Entry 6IGA (X-ray diffraction, 2.78 A resolution); this record covers chains A and C of the 4 polymer chains in the assembly.

# Chain A (and C)
Protein: Argininosuccinate lyase
Source organism: Mycobacterium tuberculosis (strain ATCC 25618 / H37Rv)
Notes: EC 4.3.2.1; chain C of this document is another copy of the same molecule, construct and numbering; everything in this record applies to it too
UniProtKB: P9WPY7 (ARLY_MYCTU); residues 1-470 here = UniProt positions 1-470
Sequence (470 residues; row label = number of the first residue in the row):
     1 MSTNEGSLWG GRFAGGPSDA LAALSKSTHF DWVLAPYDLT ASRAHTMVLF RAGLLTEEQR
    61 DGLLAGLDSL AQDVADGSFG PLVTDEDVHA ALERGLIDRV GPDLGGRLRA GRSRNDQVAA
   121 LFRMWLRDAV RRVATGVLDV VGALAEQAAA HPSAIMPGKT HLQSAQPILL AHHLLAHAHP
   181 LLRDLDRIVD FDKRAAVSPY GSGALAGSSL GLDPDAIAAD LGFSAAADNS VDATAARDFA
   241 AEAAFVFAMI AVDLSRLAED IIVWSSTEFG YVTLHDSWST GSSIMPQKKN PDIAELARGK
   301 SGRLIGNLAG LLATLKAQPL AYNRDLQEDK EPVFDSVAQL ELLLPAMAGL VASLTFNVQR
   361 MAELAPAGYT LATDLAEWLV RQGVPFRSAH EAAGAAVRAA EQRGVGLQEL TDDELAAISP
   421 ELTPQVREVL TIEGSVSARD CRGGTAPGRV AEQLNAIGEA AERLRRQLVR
Disordered / not traced: 1-15

# Interface between chain A and chain C
Contacting residue pairs - 182 pairs, chain A then chain C:
  L54(A) - V380(C)
  L54(A) - R381(C)
  L54(A) - G383(C)
  R109(A) - F386(C)
  A110(A) - V380(C)  hydrophobic
  N115(A) - T160(C)
  G158(A) - L205(C)
  K159(A) - L205(C)
  K159(A) - L320(C)
  K159(A) - A321(C)  hydrogen bond (backbone-backbone)
  T160(A) - Y322(C)
  H161(A) - Y322(C)  hydrogen bond (backbone-backbone)
  H161(A) - N323(C)  hydrogen bond (backbone-side chain)
  H161(A) - R324(C)
  L162(A) - N323(C)
  Q166(A) - A204(C)
  Q166(A) - L205(C)
  Q166(A) - A206(C)
  I168(A) - A206(C)  hydrophobic
  H172(A) - N229(C)  hydrogen bond (backbone-side chain)
  H172(A) - S230(C)  hydrogen bond
  H172(A) - V231(C)
  H173(A) - L320(C)
  L175(A) - N229(C)
  A176(A) - N229(C)
  A176(A) - V231(C)  hydrophobic
  A176(A) - D232(C)
  A176(A) - L320(C)  hydrophobic
  H177(A) - L320(C)
  H179(A) - D228(C)
  H179(A) - N229(C)
  H179(A) - D232(C)
  P180(A) - D232(C)
  R183(A) - R194(C)
  R183(A) - D232(C)  salt bridge
  R183(A) - A236(C)
  R183(A) - D238(C)  salt bridge
  D186(A) - R194(C)  salt bridge
  R187(A) - R194(C)
  R187(A) - D238(C)  salt bridge
  R187(A) - F239(C)
  R187(A) - E242(C)  salt bridge
  D190(A) - D190(C)
  D190(A) - R194(C)  salt bridge
  R194(A) - R183(C)
  R194(A) - D186(C)  salt bridge
  R194(A) - R187(C)
  R194(A) - D190(C)  salt bridge
  L205(A) - G158(C)
  L205(A) - K159(C)
  L205(A) - A165(C)  hydrophobic
  A206(A) - I168(C)  hydrophobic
  A206(A) - R439(C)
  A206(A) - G444(C)
  A206(A) - T445(C)  hydrogen bond (backbone-backbone)
  G207(A) - R439(C)  hydrogen bond (backbone-side chain)
  S208(A) - R439(C)
  S208(A) - C441(C)  hydrogen bond (backbone-side chain)
  S209(A) - E377(C)
  S209(A) - R381(C)  hydrogen bond
  S209(A) - R439(C)
  L210(A) - R381(C)
  G211(A) - C441(C)
  L212(A) - C441(C)
  P214(A) - R442(C)
  D215(A) - R442(C)  salt bridge
  A226(A) - R442(C)
  A227(A) - R442(C)
  D228(A) - H179(C)
  D228(A) - R442(C)  salt bridge
  D228(A) - G443(C)
  D228(A) - Q453(C)
  N229(A) - H172(C)  hydrogen bond (side chain-backbone)
  N229(A) - L175(C)
  N229(A) - A176(C)
  N229(A) - H179(C)
  N229(A) - G443(C)
  N229(A) - Q453(C)
  S230(A) - H172(C)  hydrogen bond
  S230(A) - G443(C)  hydrogen bond (backbone-backbone)
  V231(A) - H172(C)
  V231(A) - A176(C)  hydrophobic
  D232(A) - A176(C)
  D232(A) - H179(C)
  D232(A) - P180(C)
  D232(A) - R183(C)  salt bridge
  A235(A) - R256(C)  hydrogen bond (backbone-side chain)
  A236(A) - R183(C)
  A236(A) - R256(C)
  D238(A) - R183(C)  salt bridge
  D238(A) - R187(C)  salt bridge
  D238(A) - M249(C)
  A241(A) - F245(C)
  A241(A) - M249(C)  hydrophobic
  E242(A) - R187(C)  salt bridge
  E242(A) - F245(C)
  F245(A) - A241(C)
  F245(A) - E242(C)
  F245(A) - F245(C)  hydrophobic
  M249(A) - D238(C)
  M249(A) - A241(C)  hydrophobic
  M249(A) - L312(C)  hydrophobic
  V252(A) - L312(C)
  V252(A) - L315(C)
  S255(A) - K316(C)
  S255(A) - A317(C)  hydrogen bond (side chain-backbone)
  R256(A) - A235(C)
  R256(A) - A236(C)
  R256(A) - L315(C)
  R256(A) - Q318(C)
  R256(A) - L320(C)
  E259(A) - A317(C)
  E259(A) - P319(C)
  D260(A) - P319(C)
  D260(A) - L320(C)  hydrogen bond (side chain-backbone)
  R298(A) - K316(C)
  R298(A) - A317(C)
  S301(A) - K316(C)
  I305(A) - A309(C)
  I305(A) - L312(C)
  I305(A) - A313(C)
  L308(A) - L308(C)  hydrophobic
  L308(A) - L312(C)  hydrophobic
  A309(A) - I305(C)
  A309(A) - A309(C)  hydrophobic
  L312(A) - A248(C)  hydrophobic
  L312(A) - M249(C)  hydrophobic
  L312(A) - V252(C)
  L312(A) - I305(C)
  L312(A) - L308(C)  hydrophobic
  A313(A) - I305(C)
  L315(A) - V252(C)
  K316(A) - S255(C)
  K316(A) - R298(C)
  K316(A) - S301(C)
  A317(A) - S255(C)  hydrogen bond (backbone-side chain)
  A317(A) - E259(C)
  A317(A) - R298(C)
  Q318(A) - R256(C)
  P319(A) - E259(C)
  P319(A) - D260(C)
  L320(A) - K159(C)
  L320(A) - H173(C)
  L320(A) - A176(C)  hydrophobic
  L320(A) - H177(C)
  L320(A) - R256(C)
  L320(A) - D260(C)  hydrogen bond (backbone-side chain)
  A321(A) - K159(C)  hydrogen bond (backbone-backbone)
  Y322(A) - T160(C)
  Y322(A) - H161(C)  hydrogen bond (backbone-backbone)
  N323(A) - H161(C)
  N323(A) - L162(C)
  E377(A) - S209(C)
  V380(A) - L54(C)
  V380(A) - A110(C)  hydrophobic
  R381(A) - S209(C)  hydrogen bond (side chain-backbone)
  R381(A) - L210(C)
  R381(A) - G211(C)
  P385(A) - R107(C)
  F386(A) - G106(C)
  F386(A) - R109(C)
  F386(A) - A110(C)
  R387(A) - D103(C)  salt bridge
  A438(A) - S209(C)
  R439(A) - A206(C)
  R439(A) - G207(C)  hydrogen bond (side chain-backbone)
  R439(A) - S208(C)
  R439(A) - S209(C)
  C441(A) - G211(C)
  C441(A) - L212(C)  hydrogen bond (side chain-backbone)
  C441(A) - P214(C)  hydrophobic
  R442(A) - D215(C)  salt bridge
  R442(A) - A226(C)
  R442(A) - A227(C)
  R442(A) - D228(C)  salt bridge
  G443(A) - D228(C)
  G443(A) - N229(C)
  G443(A) - S230(C)  hydrogen bond (backbone-side chain)
  G444(A) - A206(C)
  T445(A) - A206(C)  hydrogen bond (backbone-backbone)
  Q453(A) - D228(C)
  Q453(A) - N229(C)  hydrogen bond
Other interface residues (no listed pair), chain A (92 interface residues in all): G106, G111, A165, P167, A204, F239, A248, G302, R324, D440
Other interface residues (no listed pair), chain C (95 interface residues in all): P102, G111, N115, Q166, P167, G302, R387, A438, D440

# Overview
92 residues of chain A and 95 residues of chain C are in contact, with 25 hydrogen bonds and 17 salt bridges.
Among the polar pairs are R183(A)-D232(C), R183(A)-D238(C) and D186(A)-R194(C).
Chain A and chain C are both Argininosuccinate lyase (Mycobacterium tuberculosis (strain ATCC 25618 / H37Rv));
the structure, Crystal structure of argininosuccinate lyase from Mycobacterium tuberculosis, was determined by
X-ray diffraction together with 6IG5 from the same study.
